Entry 9GBK (electron microscopy, 2.39 A resolution); this record covers chains R and S of the 29 polymer chains in the assembly.

[Chain R]
Protein: Proteasome subunit alpha type-4
Organism: Saccharomyces cerevisiae
Reference sequence: P40303 (PSA4_YEAST); numbering as in UniProt (aligned over 1-254)
Sequence (254 residues; row label = number of the first residue in the row):
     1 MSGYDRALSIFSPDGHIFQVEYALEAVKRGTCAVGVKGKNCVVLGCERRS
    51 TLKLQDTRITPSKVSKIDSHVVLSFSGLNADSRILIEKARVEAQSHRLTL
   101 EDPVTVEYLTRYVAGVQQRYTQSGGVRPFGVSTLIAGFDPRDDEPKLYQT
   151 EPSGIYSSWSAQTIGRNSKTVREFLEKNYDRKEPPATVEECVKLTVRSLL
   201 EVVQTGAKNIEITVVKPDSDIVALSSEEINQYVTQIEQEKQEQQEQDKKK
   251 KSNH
Unresolved in the structure: 1-3, 49-61, 169, 207-208, 245-254
Swiss-Prot annotation at these positions:
  - modified residue: Thr60 (Phosphothreonine)

[Chain S]
Protein: Proteasome subunit alpha type-5
Organism: Saccharomyces cerevisiae
Reference sequence: P32379 (PSA5_YEAST); residue numbers follow UniProt; this construct covers 1-260
Sequence (260 residues; each row starts with the number of its first residue):
     1 MFLTRSEYDRGVSTFSPEGRLFQVEYSLEAIKLGSTAIGIATKEGVVLGV
    51 EKRATSPLLESDSIEKIVEIDRHIGCAMSGLTADARSMIEHARTAAVTHN
   101 LYYDEDINVESLTQSVCDLALRFGEGASGEERLMSRPFGVALLIAGHDAD
   151 DGYQLFHAEPSGTFYRYNAKAIGSGSEGAQAELLNEWHSSLTLKEAELLV
   201 LKILKQVMEEKLDENNAQLSCITKQDGFKIYDNEKTAELIKELKEKEAAE
   251 SPEEADVEMS
Unresolved in the structure: 1-8, 251-260

[How chain R and chain S interact]
Contacting residue pairs (48):
  Ala7(R) - Val12(S)  hydrophobic
  Ala7(R) - Ser135(S)
  Ser9(R) - Arg136(S)
  Ile10(R) - Gln23(S)
  Phe11(R) - Gln23(S)  hydrogen bond (backbone-side chain)
  Phe11(R) - Tyr26(S)  hydrophobic
  Phe11(R) - Ala30(S)  hydrophobic
  Phe11(R) - Leu81(S)  hydrophobic
  Phe11(R) - Arg136(S)
  Phe11(R) - Pro137(S)
  Phe11(R) - Gly139(S)
  Ser12(R) - Tyr26(S)
  Pro13(R) - Tyr26(S)  hydrophobic
  Gly15(R) - Tyr26(S)
  Gly15(R) - Ala30(S)
  His16(R) - Leu33(S)
  Ile17(R) - Arg136(S)
  Lys37(R) - Glu60(S)  salt bridge
  Ala114(R) - Arg86(S)
  Gln118(R) - Ala83(S)
  Gln118(R) - Asp84(S)  hydrogen bond
  Thr121(R) - Arg136(S)  hydrogen bond (backbone-side chain)
  Gln122(R) - Met134(S)  hydrogen bond
  Gln122(R) - Ser135(S)  hydrogen bond (backbone-backbone)
  Gln122(R) - Arg136(S)  hydrogen bond (side chain-backbone)
  Gln122(R) - Phe138(S)
  Ser123(R) - Ser135(S)
  Gly124(R) - Ser135(S)
  Ser153(R) - Ala83(S)
  Gly154(R) - Ala83(S)
  Gly154(R) - Arg86(S)  hydrogen bond (backbone-side chain)
  Ile155(R) - Thr82(S)
  Ile155(R) - Ala83(S)  hydrophobic
  Ile155(R) - Arg86(S)
  Tyr156(R) - Arg86(S)
  Ser158(R) - Leu59(S)
  Ser158(R) - Glu60(S)  hydrogen bond (backbone-backbone)
  Ser158(R) - Ser63(S)  hydrogen bond (backbone-side chain)
  Trp159(R) - Thr55(S)
  Trp159(R) - Ser56(S)
  Trp159(R) - Leu58(S)
  Trp159(R) - Leu59(S)
  Trp159(R) - Glu60(S)
  Ser160(R) - Leu58(S)  hydrogen bond (side chain-backbone)
  Ala161(R) - Leu58(S)
  Glu176(R) - Ser56(S)  hydrogen bond
  Glu176(R) - Pro57(S)
  Glu176(R) - Leu58(S)
Interface residues without a listed pair, chain R (31 interface residues in all): Asp5, Asp14, Gly115, Ser157, Arg172, Leu175
Interface residues without a listed pair, chain S (27 interface residues in all): Ser27, Glu29, Arg132, Leu133

[In short]
The interface between chain R and chain S involves 31 residues on one side and 27 on the other; the contacts
include 11 hydrogen bonds and 1 salt bridge. Polar pairs include Lys37(R)-Glu60(S), Phe11(R)-Gln23(S) and
Gln118(R)-Asp84(S).
Here chain R is Proteasome subunit alpha type-4 and chain S is Proteasome subunit alpha type-5, both from
Saccharomyces cerevisiae. Entry 9GBK (Blm10-20S proteasome complex from pre1-1) was determined by electron
microscopy, deposited together with 8RVL, 8RVO, 8RVP and 8RVQ.
